Entry 9F2G (X-ray diffraction, 1.57 A resolution); this record covers chains A and B.

[Chain A (and B)]
Name: Nucleoprotein
From: Severe acute respiratory syndrome coronavirus 2
Notes: chain B of this document is another copy of the same molecule, construct and numbering; everything in this record applies to it too
UniProt: P0DTC9 (NCAP_SARS2); numbering as in UniProt (aligned over 256-364)
Sequence (111 residues; row label = number of the first residue in the row):
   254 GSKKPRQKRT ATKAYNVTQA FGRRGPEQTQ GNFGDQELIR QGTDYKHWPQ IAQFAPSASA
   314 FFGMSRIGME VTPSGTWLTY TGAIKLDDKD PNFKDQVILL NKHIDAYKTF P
Disordered / not traced: 254-256 (chain B: 254-255)
Sequence notes: expression tag (254-255)

[Interface between chain A and chain B]
Pairs across the interface (138):
  Arg259(A) - Met317(B)
  Gln260(A) - Gln306(B)  hydrogen bond (side chain-backbone)
  Gln260(A) - Phe307(B)
  Gln260(A) - Ala308(B)
  Gln260(A) - Pro309(B)
  Gln260(A) - Ser310(B)  hydrogen bond (backbone-backbone)
  Gln260(A) - Ala313(B)
  Gln260(A) - Met317(B)
  Gln260(A) - Ile337(B)
  Lys261(A) - Ala305(B)  hydrogen bond (side chain-backbone)
  Lys261(A) - Gln306(B)
  Lys261(A) - Ala308(B)  hydrogen bond (side chain-backbone)
  Arg262(A) - Ser310(B)  hydrogen bond (backbone-side chain)
  Arg262(A) - Ala313(B)
  Thr263(A) - Ser312(B)
  Ala264(A) - Ser312(B)  hydrogen bond (backbone-side chain)
  Phe274(A) - Ser312(B)
  Phe274(A) - Ala313(B)  hydrophobic
  Phe274(A) - Gly316(B)
  Phe274(A) - Met317(B)  hydrophobic
  Arg277(A) - Gly316(B)  hydrogen bond (side chain-backbone)
  Gly278(A) - Arg319(B)  hydrogen bond (backbone-side chain)
  Pro279(A) - Arg319(B)  hydrogen bond (backbone-side chain)
  Glu280(A) - Arg319(B)  hydrogen bond (backbone-side chain)
  Gln281(A) - Arg319(B)
  Gln283(A) - Met317(B)
  Gln283(A) - Arg319(B)  hydrogen bond (backbone-side chain)
  Gly284(A) - Gly316(B)
  Gly284(A) - Met317(B)
  Gly284(A) - Ser318(B)
  Asn285(A) - Ser318(B)
  Asn285(A) - Arg319(B)
  Asn285(A) - Ile320(B)  hydrogen bond (side chain-backbone)
  Phe286(A) - Phe315(B)
  Phe286(A) - Ile320(B)  hydrophobic
  Trp301(A) - Ala311(B)
  Trp301(A) - Ser312(B)
  Trp301(A) - Phe315(B)  hydrophobic
  Ile304(A) - Phe315(B)
  Ala305(A) - Lys261(B)  hydrogen bond (backbone-side chain)
  Gln306(A) - Gln260(B)  hydrogen bond (backbone-side chain)
  Gln306(A) - Lys261(B)
  Phe307(A) - Gln260(B)
  Phe307(A) - Leu331(B)  hydrophobic
  Ala308(A) - Gln260(B)
  Ala308(A) - Lys261(B)  hydrogen bond (backbone-side chain)
  Ala308(A) - Ala311(B)  hydrophobic
  Ala308(A) - Phe315(B)
  Pro309(A) - Gln260(B)
  Pro309(A) - Phe314(B)
  Ser310(A) - Gln260(B)  hydrogen bond (backbone-backbone)
  Ser310(A) - Arg262(B)  hydrogen bond (side chain-backbone)
  Ala311(A) - Trp301(B)
  Ala311(A) - Ala308(B)  hydrophobic
  Ser312(A) - Arg262(B)
  Ser312(A) - Thr263(B)
  Ser312(A) - Ala264(B)  hydrogen bond (side chain-backbone)
  Ser312(A) - Phe274(B)
  Ser312(A) - Thr296(B)
  Ser312(A) - Trp301(B)
  Ala313(A) - Arg259(B)
  Ala313(A) - Gln260(B)
  Ala313(A) - Arg262(B)
  Ala313(A) - Phe274(B)  hydrophobic
  Phe314(A) - Ala308(B)  hydrophobic
  Phe314(A) - Pro309(B)
  Phe315(A) - Phe286(B)
  Phe315(A) - Ile304(B)
  Phe315(A) - Ala308(B)
  Gly316(A) - Phe274(B)
  Gly316(A) - Arg277(B)  hydrogen bond (backbone-side chain)
  Gly316(A) - Gly284(B)
  Met317(A) - Arg259(B)
  Met317(A) - Gln260(B)
  Met317(A) - Phe274(B)  hydrophobic
  Met317(A) - Thr282(B)
  Met317(A) - Gly284(B)
  Met317(A) - Tyr333(B)
  Ser318(A) - Gly284(B)
  Ser318(A) - Asn285(B)
  Ser318(A) - Tyr333(B)  hydrogen bond
  Arg319(A) - Gly278(B)  hydrogen bond (side chain-backbone)
  Arg319(A) - Pro279(B)
  Arg319(A) - Glu280(B)  hydrogen bond (side chain-backbone)
  Arg319(A) - Gln283(B)  hydrogen bond (side chain-backbone)
  Arg319(A) - Asn285(B)
  Ile320(A) - Asn285(B)  hydrogen bond (backbone-side chain)
  Ile320(A) - Phe286(B)  hydrophobic
  Ile320(A) - Ile357(B)
  Gly321(A) - Ile357(B)
  Met322(A) - Leu339(B)  hydrophobic
  Met322(A) - Val350(B)  hydrophobic
  Met322(A) - Leu353(B)  hydrophobic
  Met322(A) - Asn354(B)
  Met322(A) - Ile357(B)  hydrophobic
  Ser327(A) - Lys338(B)  hydrogen bond (backbone-side chain)
  Thr329(A) - Lys338(B)
  Thr329(A) - Leu339(B)  hydrogen bond (backbone-backbone)
  Thr329(A) - Phe346(B)
  Trp330(A) - Ala336(B)  hydrophobic
  Trp330(A) - Ile337(B)
  Trp330(A) - Lys338(B)
  Leu331(A) - Phe307(B)  hydrophobic
  Leu331(A) - Ala336(B)
  Leu331(A) - Ile337(B)  hydrogen bond (backbone-backbone)
  Leu331(A) - Leu339(B)
  Thr332(A) - Gly335(B)
  Tyr333(A) - Ser318(B)  hydrogen bond
  Tyr333(A) - Tyr333(B)  hydrophobic
  Tyr333(A) - Thr334(B)
  Tyr333(A) - Gly335(B)  hydrogen bond (backbone-backbone)
  Tyr333(A) - Ala336(B)
  Tyr333(A) - Ile337(B)  hydrophobic
  Thr334(A) - Tyr333(B)  hydrogen bond (side chain-backbone)
  Thr334(A) - Thr334(B)  hydrogen bond
  Gly335(A) - Thr332(B)
  Gly335(A) - Tyr333(B)  hydrogen bond (backbone-backbone)
  Ala336(A) - Thr282(B)
  Ala336(A) - Trp330(B)  hydrophobic
  Ala336(A) - Leu331(B)
  Ala336(A) - Tyr333(B)
  Ile337(A) - Gln260(B)
  Ile337(A) - Trp330(B)
  Ile337(A) - Leu331(B)  hydrogen bond (backbone-backbone)
  Ile337(A) - Tyr333(B)  hydrophobic
  Lys338(A) - Ser327(B)  hydrogen bond (side chain-backbone)
  Lys338(A) - Thr329(B)
  Lys338(A) - Trp330(B)
  Leu339(A) - Met322(B)  hydrophobic
  Leu339(A) - Thr329(B)  hydrogen bond (backbone-backbone)
  Leu339(A) - Leu331(B)
  Phe346(A) - Thr329(B)
  Val350(A) - Met322(B)  hydrophobic
  Leu353(A) - Met322(B)  hydrophobic
  Asn354(A) - Met322(B)
  Ile357(A) - Ile320(B)
  Ile357(A) - Gly321(B)
  Ile357(A) - Met322(B)  hydrophobic
Also at the interface, not in a pair above, chain A (57 interface residues in all): Val270, Thr296, Gly328, Asp358
Also at the interface, not in a pair above, chain B (57 interface residues in all): Gln281, Gly328, Asp358

[Overview]
Chain A and chain B each contribute 57 residues to their interface; the contacts include 35 hydrogen bonds.
Among the polar pairs are Gln260(A)-Gln306(B), Lys261(A)-Ala305(B) and Lys261(A)-Ala308(B).
Both chains are Nucleoprotein (Severe acute respiratory syndrome coronavirus 2). Entry 9F2G (Crystal structure
of SARS-CoV-2 N-protein C-terminal domain (apo form)) was determined by X-ray diffraction together with 9F2H
and 9F2I from the same study.
